PDB entry 6PYT | electron microscopy, 2.90 A resolution | chains P and Q of the 24 polymer chains in the assembly

[Chain P (and Q)]
Molecule: Pyocin sheath PA0622
Organism: Pseudomonas aeruginosa (strain ATCC 15692 / DSM 22644 / CIP 104116 / JCM 14847 / LMG 12228 / 1C / PRS 101 / PAO1)
Notes: chain Q of this document is another copy of the same molecule, construct and numbering; everything in this record applies to it too
UniProt: G3XD39 (G3XD39_PSEAE); residue numbers follow UniProt; this construct covers 1-386
Amino-acid sequence (386 residues; row label = number of the first residue in the row):
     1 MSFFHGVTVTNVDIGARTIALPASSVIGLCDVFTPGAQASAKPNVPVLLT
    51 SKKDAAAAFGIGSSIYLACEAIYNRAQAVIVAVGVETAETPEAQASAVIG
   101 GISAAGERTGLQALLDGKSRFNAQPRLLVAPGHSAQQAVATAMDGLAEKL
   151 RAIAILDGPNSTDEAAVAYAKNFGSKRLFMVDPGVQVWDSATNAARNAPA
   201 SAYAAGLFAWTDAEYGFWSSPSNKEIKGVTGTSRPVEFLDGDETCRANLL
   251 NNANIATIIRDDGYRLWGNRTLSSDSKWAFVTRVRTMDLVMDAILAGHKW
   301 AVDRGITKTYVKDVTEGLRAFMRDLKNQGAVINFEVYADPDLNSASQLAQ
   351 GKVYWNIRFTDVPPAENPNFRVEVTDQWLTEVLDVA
Disordered / not traced: 1

[How chain P and chain Q interact]
Contacting residue pairs (44):
  Ser2(P) - Asn252(Q)
  Phe3(P) - Asn248(Q)
  Phe3(P) - Asn251(Q)
  Phe3(P) - Asn252(Q)  hydrogen bond (backbone-side chain)
  Phe3(P) - Arg270(Q)
  Phe3(P) - Glu366(Q)
  Phe4(P) - Phe238(Q)  hydrophobic
  Phe4(P) - Leu239(Q)
  Phe4(P) - Asp240(Q)
  Phe4(P) - Asn248(Q)
  Phe4(P) - Glu366(Q)
  Phe4(P) - Asn367(Q)
  His5(P) - Ser222(Q)  hydrogen bond
  His5(P) - Phe238(Q)
  His5(P) - Asn251(Q)
  His5(P) - Trp267(Q)  hydrogen bond (side chain-backbone)
  His5(P) - Asn269(Q)
  His5(P) - Glu366(Q)
  Gly6(P) - Phe238(Q)
  Gly6(P) - Trp267(Q)
  Gly6(P) - Glu366(Q)  hydrogen bond (backbone-backbone)
  Gly6(P) - Asn367(Q)
  Gly6(P) - Pro368(Q)
  Val7(P) - Phe238(Q)
  Val7(P) - Asp240(Q)
  Val7(P) - Pro368(Q)
  Val7(P) - Phe370(Q)  hydrophobic
  Thr8(P) - Asn367(Q)
  Thr8(P) - Pro368(Q)  hydrogen bond (backbone-backbone)
  Thr8(P) - Asn369(Q)  hydrogen bond
  Thr8(P) - Phe370(Q)  hydrogen bond (backbone-backbone)
  Val9(P) - Asp240(Q)
  Val9(P) - Phe370(Q)
  Thr10(P) - Phe370(Q)  hydrogen bond (backbone-backbone)
  Thr10(P) - Arg371(Q)
  Thr10(P) - Val372(Q)  hydrogen bond (backbone-backbone)
  Asn11(P) - Val372(Q)
  Val12(P) - Arg371(Q)
  Val12(P) - Val372(Q)  hydrogen bond (backbone-backbone)
  Val12(P) - Glu373(Q)
  Asp13(P) - Glu373(Q)
  Ile14(P) - Arg371(Q)
  Ile14(P) - Glu373(Q)  hydrogen bond (backbone-side chain)
  Ala16(P) - Gln377(Q)
Other interface residues (no listed pair), chain Q (21 interface residues in all): Asn254, Gly268

[In short]
Chain P and chain Q form an interface of 14 and 21 residues respectively, with 11 hydrogen bonds. Polar pairs
include Phe3(P)-Asn252(Q), His5(P)-Ser222(Q) and His5(P)-Trp267(Q).
Both chains are Pyocin sheath PA0622 (Pseudomonas aeruginosa (strain ATCC 15692 / DSM 22644 / CIP 104116 / JCM
14847 / LMG 12228 / 1C / PRS 101 / PAO1)). Entry 6PYT (CryoEM Structure of Pyocin R2 - precontracted - trunk)
was determined by electron microscopy together with 6U5B, 6U5F, 6U5J and 6U5K from the same study.
